8OUZ - chains C and D of the 4 polymer chains in the assembly; structure by electron microscopy, 2.20 A resolution.

== Chain C ==
Name: DNA repair protein RAD51 homolog 4
From: Homo sapiens
UniProt: O75771 (RA51D_HUMAN); residue numbers follow UniProt; this construct covers 1-328
Chain sequence (328 residues; each row starts with the number of its first residue):
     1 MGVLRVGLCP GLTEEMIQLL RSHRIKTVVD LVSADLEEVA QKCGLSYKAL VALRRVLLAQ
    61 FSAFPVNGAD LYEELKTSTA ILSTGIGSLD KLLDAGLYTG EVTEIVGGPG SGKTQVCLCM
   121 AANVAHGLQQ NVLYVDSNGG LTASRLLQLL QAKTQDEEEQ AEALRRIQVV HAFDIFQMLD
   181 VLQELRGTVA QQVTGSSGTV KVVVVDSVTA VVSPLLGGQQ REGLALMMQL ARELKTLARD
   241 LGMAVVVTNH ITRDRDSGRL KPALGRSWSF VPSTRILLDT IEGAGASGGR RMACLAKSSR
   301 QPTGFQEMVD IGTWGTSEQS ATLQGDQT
Not modelled in the structure: 1, 282-286, 315-328
Ion coordination: Mg2+: Thr114 (together with ATP)
Residues lining bound ligands:
  - ATP (adenosine-5'-triphosphate), molecule 1: Gly108, Pro109, Gly110, Ser111, Gly112, Lys113, Thr114, Gln115, Asn138, Arg145, Gln148, Gly288, Arg291, Ile311, Gly312
  - ATP, molecule 2: Phe270, Lys297, Ser298, Ser299, Arg300, Gln301, Pro302, Thr303
Swiss-Prot annotation at these positions:
  - binding site (ATP): Gly107 to Thr114
What the authors report for this chain:
  - binding site for ATP: Lys113
  - Mg2+ coordination: Thr114
  - Mg2+ coordination through a water molecule: Asp206

== Chain D ==
Name: DNA repair protein XRCC2
From: Homo sapiens
UniProt: O43543 (XRCC2_HUMAN); residue numbers follow UniProt; this construct covers 2-280
Chain sequence (280 residues; each row starts with the number of its first residue):
     1 GCSAFHRAES GTELLARLEG RSSLKEIEPN LFADEDSPVH GDILEFHGPE GTGKTEMLYH
    61 LTARCILPKS EGGLEVEVLF IDTDYHFDML RLVTILEHRL SQSSEEIIKY CLGRFFLVYC
   121 SSSTHLLLTL YSLESMFCSH PSLCLLILDS LSAFYWIDRV NGGESVNLQE STLRKCSQCL
   181 EKLVNDYRLV LFATTQTIMQ KASSSSEEPS HASRRLCDVD IDYRPYLCKA WQQLVKHRMF
   241 FSKQDDSQSS NQFSLVSRCL KSNSLKKHFF IIGESGVEFC
Not modelled in the structure: 1-19, 201-221, 245-250
Sequence notes: expression tag (1)
Ion coordination: Mg2+: Thr55 (together with ATP)
Residues lining bound ligands: ATP (adenosine-5'-triphosphate): Pro49, Glu50, Gly51, Thr52, Gly53, Lys54, Thr55, Glu56, His86, Arg91, Phe253, Ile272, Gly273, Glu274
Swiss-Prot annotation at these positions:
  - modified residue: Ser10 (Phosphoserine)
  - natural variant: Leu14 (L14P: In SPGF50 and POF17), Ala16 (A16S: Does not affect function in double-strand break repair via homologous recombination as shown in rescue assays of XRCC2-deficient cells), His47 (H47R: Does not affect function in double-strand break repair via homologous recombination as shown in rescue assays of XRCC2-deficient cells), Leu61 (L61I: Does not affect function in double-strand break repair via homologous recombination as shown in rescue assays of XRCC2-deficient cells), Glu75 (E75Q: Does not affect function in double-strand break repair via homologous recombination as shown in rescue assays of XRCC2-deficient cells), Arg91 (R91W: Rare variant; uncertain significance), Ile95 (I95V: Does not affect function in double-strand break repair via homologous recombination as shown in rescue assays of XRCC2-deficient cells), Val118 (V118A: Does not affect function in double-strand break repair via homologous recombination as shown in rescue assays of XRCC2-deficient cells), Cys120 (C120Y: Rare variant; uncertain significance), Leu133 (L133P: Rare variant; uncertain significance), Glu164 (E164Q: Does not affect function in double-strand break repair via homologous recombination as shown in rescue assays of XRCC2-deficient cells), Glu170 (E170A: Does not affect function in double-strand break repair via homologous recombination as shown in rescue assays of XRCC2-deficient cells), 11 further natural variant entries in UniProt
What the authors report for this chain:
  - binding site for ATP: Lys54
  - Mg2+ coordination: Thr55
  - Mg2+ coordination through a water molecule: Asp149

== How chain C and chain D interact ==
Pairs across the interface (72; chain C residue first):
  Val29(C) with Thr124(D); Leu128(D), hydrophobic
  Ser33(C) with Tyr131(D)
  Leu58(C) with Leu128(D), hydrophobic
  Phe61(C) with His125(D)
  Ser62(C) with Leu128(D); Thr129(D); Ser132(D), hydrogen bond
  Ala63(C) with Val118(D), hydrophobic; Tyr119(D); His125(D); Thr129(D), hydrogen bond (backbone-side chain)
  Phe64(C) with Val118(D)
  Pro65(C) with Leu117(D); Val118(D), hydrophobic; Met136(D), hydrophobic
  Val66(C) with Phe116(D); Leu117(D), hydrogen bond (backbone-backbone)
  Asn67(C) with Leu112(D); Gly113(D), hydrogen bond (side chain-backbone); Phe115(D); Phe116(D)
  Gly68(C) with Met89(D); Leu112(D); Phe115(D), hydrogen bond (backbone-backbone)
  Ala69(C) with Lys109(D); Leu112(D)
  Leu71(C) with Phe87(D), hydrophobic; Met89(D), hydrophobic; Leu117(D), hydrophobic
  Tyr72(C) with Met89(D), hydrophobic; Val93(D), hydrophobic; Leu112(D), hydrophobic
  Glu73(C) with Lys109(D), salt bridge
  Lys76(C) with Glu105(D), salt bridge
  Arg221(C) with Trp156(D); Arg159(D); Val160(D)
  Glu222(C) with Val160(D)
  Ala225(C) with Ile157(D); Val160(D), hydrophobic
  Gln229(C) with Ile157(D)
  Arg232(C) with Thr83(D), hydrogen bond (side chain-backbone); Tyr85(D); Cys120(D); Ser121(D); Phe154(D)
  Lys235(C) with Asp84(D); Tyr85(D)
  Arg239(C) with Tyr85(D), hydrogen bond (side chain-backbone); Phe87(D); Tyr119(D)
  Asp240(C) with Tyr85(D)
  Arg266(C) with Thr197(D); Ile198(D); Gln200(D)
  Ser267(C) with Trp156(D), hydrogen bond; Ile198(D)
  Ser269(C) with Glu50(D)
  Phe270(C) with Pro49(D); Glu50(D); His86(D), hydrogen bond (backbone-side chain); Gln196(D); Thr197(D)
  Val271(C) with His86(D), hydrogen bond (backbone-side chain)
  Pro272(C) with His86(D)
  Ser273(C) with His86(D)
  Lys297(C) with Glu50(D)
  Ser299(C) with Asp88(D), hydrogen bond; Arg91(D)
  Arg300(C) with Asp88(D), salt bridge; Leu90(D)
Also at the interface, not in a pair above, chain C (42 interface residues in all): Val28, Val32, Arg54, Leu75, Tyr98, Leu224, Met228, Arg259
Also at the interface, not in a pair above, chain D (47 interface residues in all): Gly48, Lys54, Leu79, Leu127, Ala153, Lys175, Met199, Gln244

== Summary ==
42 residues of chain C face 47 of chain D across their interface, with 11 hydrogen bonds and 3 salt bridges.
Polar pairs include Glu73(C)-Lys109(D), Lys76(C)-Glu105(D) and Arg300(C)-Asp88(D). One ATP molecule is bound
between chain C and chain D. The paper reports a binding site for ATP at Lys113(C) and Lys54(D); Mg2+
coordination by Thr114(C) and Thr55(D).
Chain C is DNA repair protein RAD51 homolog 4 and chain D is DNA repair protein XRCC2, both from Homo sapiens;
the structure, Human RAD51B-RAD51C-RAD51D-XRCC2 (BCDX2) complex, 2.2 A resolution, was determined by electron
microscopy (same publication as 8OUY).
